7A5W - chain A; structure by X-ray diffraction, 1.40 A resolution.

[Chain A]
Name: Beta-lactamase
From: Mycobacterium tuberculosis
Notes: EC 3.5.2.6
UniProtKB: A0A655AHQ9 (A0A655AHQ9_MYCTX); the construct lacks a stretch of the UniProt sequence and is renumbered around it, so the offset changes along the chain: 28-57 = UniProt 6-35; 59-83 = UniProt 36-60; 86-145 = UniProt 61-120; 146-238 = UniProt 125-217; 2 more segments
Chain sequence (266 residues; numbered 27 to 293 plus 4 insertion-coded residues; 5 numbers in that range are skipped by the numbering (no residue carries them; nothing is unmodelled there); the number before each row is that of its first residue; a row labelled like 145A-145D holds insertion residues (145A, then the next letters in order)):
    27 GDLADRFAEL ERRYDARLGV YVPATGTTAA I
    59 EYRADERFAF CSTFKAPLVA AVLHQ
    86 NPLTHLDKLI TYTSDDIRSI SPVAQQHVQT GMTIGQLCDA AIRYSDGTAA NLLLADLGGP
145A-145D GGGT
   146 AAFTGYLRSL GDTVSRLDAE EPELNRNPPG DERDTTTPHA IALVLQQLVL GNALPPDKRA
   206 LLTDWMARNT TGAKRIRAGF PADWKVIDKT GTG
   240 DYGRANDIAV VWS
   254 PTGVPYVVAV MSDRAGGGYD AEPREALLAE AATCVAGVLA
Construct notes: expression tag (27); engineered mutation Asn-172 (Asp151 in A0A655AHQ9)
Modified residues: Cys-287 (cysteinesulfonic acid; OCS)
What the authors report for this chain:
  - mutagenesis - D172N, D172N/G269S, G269S: increased growth
  - mutagenesis - D172N (Tm change 3 degC): increased stability
  - mutagenesis - D172N: unchanged catalytic activity on nitrocefin
  - mutagenesis - D172N: decreased binding to ampicillin
  - contacts within the chain: Asn-172/Asp-179 (hydrogen bond)
  - catalytic residues: Ser-70, Glu-166 (citing earlier work)
  - mutagenesis - G269S: unchanged catalytic activity
  - mutagenesis - S70A: abolished catalytic activity on ampicillin

[Overview]
The paper reports catalytic residues Ser-70 and Glu-166; D172N, D172N/G269S and G269S increase growth.
Chain A is Beta-lactamase (Mycobacterium tuberculosis); the structure, Structure of D172N BlaC from
Mycobacterium tuberculosis, was determined by X-ray diffraction (same publication as 7A5T, 7A71 and 7A72).
